Entry 8PTH (electron microscopy, 2.73 A resolution); this record covers chains A and C of the 5 polymer chains in the assembly.

== Chain A ==
Protein: Polymerase acidic protein (PA-like)
Source organism: Tilapia lake virus
UniProt: A0A142I7Z3 (A0A142I7Z3_9VIRU); residue numbers follow UniProt; this construct covers 1-419
Chain sequence (419 residues; each row starts with the number of its first residue):
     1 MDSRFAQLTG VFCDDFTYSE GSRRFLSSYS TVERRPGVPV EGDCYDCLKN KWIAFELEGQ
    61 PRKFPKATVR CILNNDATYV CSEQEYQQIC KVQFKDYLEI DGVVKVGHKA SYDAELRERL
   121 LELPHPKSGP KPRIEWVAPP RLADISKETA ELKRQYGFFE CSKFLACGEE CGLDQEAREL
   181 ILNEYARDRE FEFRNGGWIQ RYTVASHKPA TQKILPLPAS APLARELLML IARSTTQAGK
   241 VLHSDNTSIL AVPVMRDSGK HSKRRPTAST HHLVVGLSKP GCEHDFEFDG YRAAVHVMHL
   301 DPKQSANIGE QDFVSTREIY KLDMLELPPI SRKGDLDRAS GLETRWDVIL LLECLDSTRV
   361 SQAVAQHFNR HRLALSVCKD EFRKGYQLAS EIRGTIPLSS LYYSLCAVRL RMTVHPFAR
Disordered / not traced: 418-419
Metal / ion sites: Zn2+: Cys161, Cys282, His284, His296
From the paper describing this entry:
  - binding site for 3' vRNA end - vRNA loop: Gln175, Met229, Arg233, Thr236, Gln237, Asp245, Arg265, Thr267, His272
  - binding site for 3' vRNA end - vRNA loop: Thr270

== Chain C ==
Protein: RNA-dependent RNA polymerase
Source organism: Tilapia lake virus
UniProt: A0A7G3S745 (A0A7G3S745_9VIRU); numbering as in UniProt (aligned over 1-457)
Chain sequence (478 residues; row label = number of the first residue in the row):
     1 MSQFGKSFKG RTEVTITEYR SHTVKDVHRS LLTADKSLRK SFCFRNALNQ FLDKDLPLLP
    61 IRPKLESRVA VKKSKLRSQL SFRPGLTQEE AIDLYNKGYD GDSVSGALQD RVVNEPVAYS
   121 SADNDKFHRG LAALGYTLAD RAFDTCESGF VRAIPTTPCG FICCGPGSFK DSLGFVIKIG
   181 EFWHMYDGFQ HFVAVEDAKF LASKSPSFWL AKRLAKRLNL VPKEDPSVAA AECPCKKVWE
   241 ASFARAPTAL DPFGGRAFCD QGWVYHRDVG YATANHISQE TLFQQALSVR NLGPQGSANV
   301 SGSIHTALDR LRAAYSRGTP ASRSILQGLA NLITPVGENF ECDLDKRKLN IKALRSPERY
   361 ITIEGLVVNL DDVVRGFYLD KAKVTVLSRS KWMGYEDLPQ KPPNGTFYCR KRKAMLLISC
   421 SPGTYAKKRK VAVQEDRFKD MRVENFREVA ENMDLNQGSG SENLYFQGHH HHHHHHHH
Disordered / not traced: 1, 140-380, 421-478
Sequence notes: conflict Lys391 (Arg in A0A7G3S745); expression tag (458-478)
From the paper describing this entry:
  - binding site for 3' vRNA end - vRNA loop: Asp35, Lys36, Arg39, Phe42

== How chain A and chain C interact ==
Residue-residue contacts (22; chain A residue first):
  Asp15(A) - Asn404(C)
  Phe16(A) - Asn404(C)
  Thr17(A) - Gly405(C)
  Tyr18(A) - Glu396(C)
  Ser19(A) - Glu396(C)
  Arg24(A) - Tyr395(C)
  Arg24(A) - Thr406(C)
  Lys66(A) - Glu13(C)  salt bridge
  Glu85(A) - Tyr395(C)  hydrogen bond
  Glu85(A) - Thr406(C)
  Gln88(A) - Thr385(C)
  Gln88(A) - Leu387(C)
  Val92(A) - Ser419(C)
  Ala232(A) - Lys36(C)
  Arg233(A) - Lys36(C)  hydrogen bond (backbone-side chain)
  Thr235(A) - Lys36(C)
  Thr236(A) - Leu32(C)
  Thr236(A) - Lys36(C)
  Gln237(A) - Lys36(C)  hydrogen bond
  Ala268(A) - Leu31(C)  hydrophobic
  Ala306(A) - Thr33(C)
  Glu310(A) - Thr33(C)
Other interface residues (no listed pair), chain A (22 interface residues in all): Glu20, Lys49, Ile89, Gln93
Other interface residues (no listed pair), chain C (20 interface residues in all): Ala34, Arg39, Lys383, Val386, Trp392, Leu417, Cys420

== Summary ==
22 residues of chain A and 20 residues of chain C are in contact, with 3 hydrogen bonds and 1 salt bridge.
Among the polar pairs are Lys66(A)-Glu13(C), Glu85(A)-Tyr395(C) and Arg233(A)-Lys36(C). From the paper: a
binding site for 3' vRNA end - vRNA loop at Gln175(A), Met229(A) and Asp35(C) among others.
Here chain A is Polymerase acidic protein (PA-like) and chain C is RNA-dependent RNA polymerase, both from
Tilapia lake virus. Entry 8PTH (Tilapia Lake Virus polymerase in vRNA pre-initiation state mode B (open core |
partial replicase conformation)) was determined by electron microscopy together with 8PSN, 8PSO, 8PSQ, 8PSS,
8PSU, 8PSX and 6 further entries from the same study.
